7SQ1 - chains I and A of the 10 polymer chains in the assembly; structure by electron microscopy, 3.80 A resolution.

Chain I:
Name: C05 Fab Light chain
From: Mus musculus
Notes: antibody fragment or engineered binder
Chain sequence (111 residues; row label = number of the first residue in the row; a row labelled like 30A-30D holds insertion residues (30A, then the next letters in order)):
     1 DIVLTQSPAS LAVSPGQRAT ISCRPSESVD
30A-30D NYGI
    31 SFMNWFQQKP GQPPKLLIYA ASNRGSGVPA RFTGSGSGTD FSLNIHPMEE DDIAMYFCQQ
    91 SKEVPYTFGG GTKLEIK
Disulfides: Cys23-Cys88

Chain A:
Name: C05 Fab heavy chain
From: Mus musculus
Notes: antibody fragment or engineered binder
Chain sequence (122 residues; row label = number of the first residue in the row; a row labelled like 52A-52C holds insertion residues (52A, then the next letters in order)):
     1 EVKLEESGGG LVQAGGSMKL SCVASGFSLS NYWMNWVRQS PEKGLEWVAE IR
52A-52C LKP
    53 QNYATHYAES VKGRFSISRD DSRSTVYLQM
82A-82C NNL
    83 RAEDTGIYYC TRPGYYGH
100A-100C YAM
   101 DYWGQGTSVT VSS
Unresolved in the structure: 113
Disulfides: Cys22-Cys92

Interface between chain I and chain A:
Contacting residue pairs - 28 pairs, chain I then chain A:
  Phe32(I) - Gly99(A)
  Asn34(I) - Tyr100A(A)  hydrogen bond (side chain-backbone)
  Asn34(I) - Ala100B(A)
  Phe36(I) - Met100C(A)
  Gln38(I) - Gln39(A)  hydrogen bond
  Gly41(I) - Gln105(A)  hydrogen bond (backbone-side chain)
  Pro43(I) - Tyr91(A)  hydrophobic
  Pro43(I) - Trp103(A)  hydrophobic
  Pro43(I) - Gly104(A)
  Pro44(I) - Leu45(A)  hydrophobic
  Pro44(I) - Trp103(A)  hydrogen bond (backbone-side chain)
  Leu46(I) - Tyr97(A)  hydrophobic
  Leu46(I) - Ala100B(A)  hydrophobic
  Leu46(I) - Asp101(A)
  Tyr49(I) - Tyr97(A)  hydrophobic
  Tyr49(I) - His100(A)
  Ala50(I) - His100(A)
  Gly55(I) - Tyr97(A)
  Ser56(I) - Tyr97(A)  hydrogen bond
  Phe87(I) - Gly44(A)
  Phe87(I) - Leu45(A)
  Ser91(I) - Tyr100A(A)
  Val94(I) - His58(A)
  Pro95(I) - Trp47(A)  hydrophobic
  Tyr96(I) - Trp47(A)
  Tyr96(I) - Glu50(A)  hydrogen bond
  Tyr96(I) - Tyr100A(A)
  Phe98(I) - Leu45(A)
Other interface residues (no listed pair), chain I (21 interface residues in all): Ile30D, Gln42, Gln89
Other interface residues (no listed pair), chain A (20 interface residues in all): Asn35, Glu46, Arg52

Summary:
21 residues of chain I and 20 residues of chain A are in contact, with 6 hydrogen bonds. Among the polar pairs
are Asn34(I)-Tyr100A(A), Gln38(I)-Gln39(A) and Gly41(I)-Gln105(A).
Here chain I is C05 Fab Light chain and chain A is C05 Fab heavy chain, both from Mus musculus. Entry 7SQ1
(BG505.MD39TS Env trimer in complex with Fab from antibody C05) was determined by electron microscopy.
